PDB entry 6IJF | X-ray diffraction, 1.90 A resolution | chains B and C of the 4 polymer chains in the assembly

[Chain B]
Molecule: Tai4
From: Agrobacterium tumefaciens
UniProt: A0A083ZID3 (A0A083ZID3_RHIRD); residues 1-104 here correspond to UniProt positions 26-129 (UniProt number = residue number + 25)
Amino-acid sequence (107 residues; numbered -2 to 104; the number before each row is that of its first residue; numbers below 1 keep their minus sign (Gly-2 is residue -2)):
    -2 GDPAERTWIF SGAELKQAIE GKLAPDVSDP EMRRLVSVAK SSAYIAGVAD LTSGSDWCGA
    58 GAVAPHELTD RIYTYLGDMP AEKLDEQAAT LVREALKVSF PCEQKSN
Unresolved in the structure: -2 to 1, 101-104
Construct notes: expression tag (-2 to 0)
Disulfides: Cys55-Cys99

[Chain C]
Molecule: Tae4
From: Agrobacterium tumefaciens
UniProt: A0A083ZID4 (A0A083ZID4_RHIRD); numbering as in UniProt (aligned over 1-163)
Amino-acid sequence (164 residues; numbered 0 to 163; the number before each row is that of its first residue; numbering starts at 0):
     0 MMRVNFDTLY SNYPSSDPSH PNYLSQRDLF TEIGWESFIG NPNYHNTCAI RVSIAFVKSG
    60 INIVPSSHRI QKGPYAGKGI EVNMRRLATL MKRTSYLGEP DPYTPATARN GIGARNGVVA
   120 FNNIPGYTGG GHIDLVRGGS EATQCASACY YNSETIWFWP LQAS
Unresolved in the structure: 0
Construct notes: expression tag (0)
Disulfides: Cys144-Cys148
Reported in the primary citation:
  - catalytic residues: Cys47, His131, Asp133

[Interface between chain B and chain C]
Contacting residue pairs - 18 pairs, chain B then chain C:
  Arg3(B) with Pro124(C); Gly125(C)
  Thr4(B) with Gly125(C)
  Trp5(B) with Gly125(C)
  Pro22(B) with Pro104(C); Arg108(C), hydrogen bond (backbone-side chain); Tyr150(C), hydrophobic
  Asp23(B) with Arg108(C); Ala141(C); Thr142(C), hydrogen bond (backbone-backbone); Cys148(C); Tyr150(C)
  Val24(B) with Arg108(C); Glu140(C)
  Ser25(B) with Arg108(C); Ser139(C), hydrogen bond (side chain-backbone); Glu140(C), hydrogen bond (backbone-backbone)
  Arg30(B) with Arg108(C)
Also at the interface, not in a pair above, chain B (9 interface residues in all): Asp26

[Overview]
9 residues of chain B and 10 residues of chain C are in contact, with 4 hydrogen bonds. Polar contacts include
Pro22(B)-Arg108(C), Ser25(B)-Ser139(C) and Asp23(B)-Thr142(C). The paper reports catalytic residues Cys47(C),
His131(C) and Asp133(C).
Chain B is Tai4 and chain C is Tae4, both from Agrobacterium tumefaciens; the structure, Crystal structure of
the type VI effector-immunity complex (Tae4-Tai4) from Agrobacterium tumefaciens, was determined by X-ray
diffraction.
